7JZX - chains A and M of the 11 polymer chains in the assembly; structure by electron microscopy, 3.40 A resolution.

== Chain A ==
Name: CRISPR-associated protein Csy1
Organism: Pseudomonas aeruginosa
Reference sequence: Q02ML9 (CSY1_PSEAB); numbering as in UniProt (aligned over 1-434)
Sequence (434 residues; each row starts with the number of its first residue):
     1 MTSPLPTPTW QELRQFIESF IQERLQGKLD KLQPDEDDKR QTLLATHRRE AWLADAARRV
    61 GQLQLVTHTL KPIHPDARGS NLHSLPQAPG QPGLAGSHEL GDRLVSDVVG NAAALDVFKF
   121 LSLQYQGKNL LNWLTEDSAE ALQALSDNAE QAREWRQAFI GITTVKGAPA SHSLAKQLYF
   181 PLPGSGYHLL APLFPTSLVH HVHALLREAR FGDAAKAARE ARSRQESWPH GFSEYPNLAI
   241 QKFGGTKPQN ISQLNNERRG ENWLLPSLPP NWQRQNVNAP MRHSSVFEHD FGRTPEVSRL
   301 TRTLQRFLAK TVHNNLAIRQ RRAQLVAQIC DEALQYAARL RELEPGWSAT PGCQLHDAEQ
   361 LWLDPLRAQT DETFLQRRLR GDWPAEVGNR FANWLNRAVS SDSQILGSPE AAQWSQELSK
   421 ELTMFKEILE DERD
Disordered / not traced: 1-7

== Chain M ==
Molecule: 61-nt RNA strand
Organism: Pseudomonas aeruginosa
Sequence (61 nucleotides; each row starts with the number of its first residue):
     1 CUAAGAAAUU CACGGCGGGC UUGAUGUCCG CGUCUACCUG AUUCACUGCC GUAUAGGCAG
    61 C
Construct notes: conflict A41 (G1458 in 313291946), A53 (G1446 in 313291946)

== Interface between chain A and chain M ==
Residue-residue contacts (19; chain A residue first):
  Ile73(A) - A3(M)  base contact
  Ser173(A) - G5(M)  hydrogen bond to the base
  Leu174(A) - G5(M)  base contact
  Leu174(A) - A6(M)  base contact
  Ala175(A) - A4(M)  hydrogen bond to the base
  Ala175(A) - G5(M)  base contact
  Lys176(A) - A3(M)  phosphate contact
  Lys176(A) - A4(M)  phosphate contact
  Lys176(A) - G5(M)  base contact
  Gln177(A) - A4(M)  base contact
  Leu178(A) - U2(M)  phosphate contact
  Leu178(A) - A3(M)  sugar contact
  Leu178(A) - A4(M)  sugar contact
  Tyr179(A) - C1(M)  stacking on the base
  Tyr179(A) - U2(M)  hydrogen bond to the phosphate
  Tyr187(A) - C1(M)  base contact
  Pro192(A) - A3(M)  base contact
  Leu193(A) - A3(M)  base contact
  Phe194(A) - A3(M)  base contact
Also at the interface, not in a pair above, chain A (14 interface residues in all): Pro181, Pro195

== In short ==
14 residues of chain A face 6 of chain M across their interface; the contacts include 3 hydrogen bonds and 1
aromatic stacking contact. Polar pairs include Ser173(A)-G5(M), Ala175(A)-A4(M) and Tyr179(A)-U2(M).
Chain A is CRISPR-associated protein Csy1 and chain M is a 61-nt RNA strand, both from Pseudomonas aeruginosa;
the structure, Cryo-EM structure of CRISPR-Cas surveillance complex with AcrIF7, was determined by electron
microscopy, deposited together with 7JZW and 7JZZ.
